Entry 7WVX (electron microscopy, 2.80 A resolution); this record covers chains A and B of the 5 polymer chains in the assembly.

# Chain A
Name: Guanine nucleotide-binding protein G(i) subunit alpha-2
Organism: Homo sapiens
Reference sequence: P04899 (GNAI2_HUMAN); residues 1-355 here = UniProt positions 1-355
Amino-acid sequence (355 residues; row label = number of the first residue in the row):
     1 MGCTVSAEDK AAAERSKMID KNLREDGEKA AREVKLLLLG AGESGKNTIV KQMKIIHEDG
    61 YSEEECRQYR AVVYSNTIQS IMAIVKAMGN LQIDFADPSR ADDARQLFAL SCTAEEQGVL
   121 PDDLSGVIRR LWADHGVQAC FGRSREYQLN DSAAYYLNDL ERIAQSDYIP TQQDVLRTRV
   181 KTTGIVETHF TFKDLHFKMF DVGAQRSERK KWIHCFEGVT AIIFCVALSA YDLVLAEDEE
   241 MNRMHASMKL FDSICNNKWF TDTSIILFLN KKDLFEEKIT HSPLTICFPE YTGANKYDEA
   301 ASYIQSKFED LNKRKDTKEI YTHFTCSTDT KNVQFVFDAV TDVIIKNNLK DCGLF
Unresolved in the structure: 1-4, 41-43, 57-183, 235-240
Differences from the reference sequence: engineered mutation Asn47 (Ser in P04899), Ala204 (Gly in P04899), Ala246 (Glu in P04899), Ser327 (Ala in P04899)
Curated features (UniProtKB/Swiss-Prot):
  - region: Lys35 to Lys46, Thr48 (G1 motif), Asp174 to Thr182 (G2 motif), Phe197 to Gly203, Gln205, Arg206 (G3 motif), Ile266 to Asp273 (G4 motif), Thr325, Cys326, Thr328 to Thr330 (G5 motif)
  - binding site (GTP): Leu176 to Thr182, Asp201 to Gly203, Gln205, Asn270 to Asp273
  - binding site (Mg(2+)): Thr182
  - modified residue: Arg179 (ADP-ribosylarginine), Gln205 (Deamidated glutamine), Cys352 (ADP-ribosylcysteine)
  - lipidation: Gly2 (N-myristoyl glycine), Cys3 (S-palmitoyl cysteine)

# Chain B
Name: Guanine nucleotide-binding protein G(I)/G(S)/G(T) subunit beta-1
Organism: Homo sapiens
Reference sequence: P62873 (GBB1_HUMAN); residues 2-340 here = UniProt positions 2-340
Amino-acid sequence (351 residues; row label = number of the first residue in the row; numbers below 1 keep their minus sign (Met-10 is residue -10)):
   -10 MHHHHHHGSL LQSELDQLRQ EAEQLKNQIR DARKACADAT LSQITNNIDP VGRIQMRTRR
    50 TLRGHLAKIY AMHWGTDSRL LVSASQDGKL IIWDSYTTNK VHAIPLRSSW VMTCAYAPSG
   110 NYVACGGLDN ICSIYNLKTR EGNVRVSREL AGHTGYLSCC RFLDDNQIVT SSGDTTCALW
   170 DIETGQQTTT FTGHTGDVMS LSLAPDTRLF VSGACDASAK LWDVREGMCR QTFTGHESDI
   230 NAICFFPNGN AFATGSDDAT CRLFDLRADQ ELMTYSHDNI ICGITSVSFS KSGRLLLAGY
   290 DDFNCNVWDA LKADRAGVLA GHDNRVSCLG VTDDGMAVAT GSWDSFLKIW N
Unresolved in the structure: -10 to 2
Differences from the reference sequence: expression tag (-10 to 1)
Curated features (UniProtKB/Swiss-Prot):
  - modified residue: Ser2 (N-acetylserine), His266 (Phosphohistidine)
  - natural variant: Leu30 (L30F: In MRD42; uncertain significance), Arg52 (R52G: In MRD42), Gly64 (G64V: In MRD42), Asp76 (D76E: In MRD42; D76G: In MRD42), Gly77 (G77S: In MRD42), Lys78 (K78R: In MRD42), Ile80 (I80N: In MRD42; I80T: In MRD42), His91 (H91R: In MRD42; uncertain significance), Ala92 (A92T: In MRD42), Pro94 (P94S: In MRD42), Leu95 (L95P: In MRD42), Arg96 (R96L: In MRD42), 5 further natural variant entries in UniProt

# Chain A / chain B interface
Pairs across the interface (52; chain A residue first):
  Ala13(A) - Asn88(B)
  Arg15(A) - Val90(B)  hydrogen bond (side chain-backbone)
  Arg15(A) - His91(B)  hydrogen bond
  Ser16(A) - Asn88(B)
  Ser16(A) - Lys89(B)
  Ile19(A) - Lys89(B)
  Ile19(A) - Val90(B)
  Ile19(A) - His91(B)
  Ile19(A) - Ala92(B)  hydrophobic
  Asp20(A) - Lys89(B)
  Leu23(A) - Gly53(B)
  Leu23(A) - Leu55(B)
  Leu23(A) - Lys78(B)
  Leu23(A) - Ile80(B)  hydrophobic
  Leu23(A) - Lys89(B)
  Leu23(A) - Ala92(B)  hydrophobic
  Asp26(A) - Lys78(B)  salt bridge
  Gly27(A) - Leu55(B)
  Gly184(A) - Leu117(B)
  Gly184(A) - Asp118(B)
  Gly184(A) - Asn119(B)
  Ile185(A) - Trp99(B)
  Ile185(A) - Leu117(B)  hydrogen bond (backbone-backbone)
  Phe200(A) - Trp99(B)
  Gln205(A) - Leu117(B)  hydrogen bond (side chain-backbone)
  Gln205(A) - Asn119(B)  hydrogen bond
  Gln205(A) - Tyr145(B)
  Ser207(A) - Tyr145(B)
  Ser207(A) - Gly162(B)  hydrogen bond (side chain-backbone)
  Ser207(A) - Asp186(B)
  Glu208(A) - Asp186(B)  hydrogen bond (backbone-side chain)
  Lys210(A) - Asp228(B)  salt bridge
  Lys211(A) - Tyr145(B)
  Lys211(A) - Met188(B)
  Lys211(A) - Cys204(B)
  Lys211(A) - Asp228(B)  salt bridge
  Lys211(A) - Asn230(B)  hydrogen bond
  Lys211(A) - Asp246(B)  salt bridge
  Trp212(A) - Leu117(B)  hydrophobic
  Trp212(A) - Tyr145(B)
  His214(A) - Lys57(B)  hydrogen bond (backbone-side chain)
  His214(A) - Tyr59(B)  hydrogen bond
  His214(A) - Trp332(B)
  Cys215(A) - Tyr59(B)  hydrogen bond
  Cys215(A) - Gln75(B)
  Cys215(A) - Trp99(B)
  Cys215(A) - Met101(B)  hydrophobic
  Phe216(A) - Trp99(B)  hydrophobic
  Phe216(A) - Leu117(B)  hydrophobic
  Glu217(A) - Lys57(B)  salt bridge
  Glu217(A) - Trp332(B)
  Trp259(A) - Trp332(B)  hydrophobic
Other interface residues (no listed pair), chain A (24 interface residues in all): Ala12, Glu187
Other interface residues (no listed pair), chain B (30 interface residues in all): Arg96, Gly144, Asp163, Arg314

# In short
24 residues of chain A face 30 of chain B across their interface, with 11 hydrogen bonds and 5 salt bridges.
Polar pairs include Asp26(A)-Lys78(B), Lys210(A)-Asp228(B) and Lys211(A)-Asp228(B). From UniProt: 15
GTP-binding residues and Mg2+-binding residue Thr182(A) on chain A.
Here chain A is Guanine nucleotide-binding protein G(i) subunit alpha-2 and chain B is Guanine
nucleotide-binding protein G(I)/G(S)/G(T) subunit beta-1, both from Homo sapiens. Entry 7WVX (Cryo-EM
structure of the human formyl peptide receptor 2 in complex with fhumanin and Gi2) was determined by electron
microscopy, deposited together with 7WVU, 7WVV, 7WVW and 7WVY.
